PDB entry 7SK5 | electron microscopy, 4.00 A resolution | chains F and E of the 5 polymer chains in the assembly

# Chain F
Name: CID24 Fab heavy chain
Organism: Homo sapiens
Notes: antibody fragment or engineered binder
Chain sequence (238 residues; row label = number of the first residue in the row):
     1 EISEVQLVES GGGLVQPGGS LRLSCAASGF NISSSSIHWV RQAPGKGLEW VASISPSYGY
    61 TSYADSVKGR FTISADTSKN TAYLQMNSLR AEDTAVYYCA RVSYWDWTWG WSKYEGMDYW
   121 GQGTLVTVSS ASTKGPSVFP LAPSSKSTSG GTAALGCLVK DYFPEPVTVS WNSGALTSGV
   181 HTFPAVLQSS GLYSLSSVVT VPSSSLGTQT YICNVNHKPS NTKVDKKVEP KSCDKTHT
Disordered / not traced: 1-3, 146-152, 231-238
Disulfides: Cys25-Cys99, Cys157-Cys213

# Chain E
Name: CID24 Fab light chain
Organism: Homo sapiens
Notes: antibody fragment or engineered binder
Chain sequence (215 residues; each row starts with the number of its first residue):
     1 SDIQMTQSPS SLSASVGDRV TITCRASQSV SSAVAWYQQK PGKAPKLLIY SASSLYSGVP
    61 SRFSGSRSGT DFTLTISSLQ PEDFATYYCQ QSYYYPITFG QGTKVEIKRT VAAPSVFIFP
   121 PSDSQLKSGT ASVVCLLNNF YPREAKVQWK VDNALQSGNS QESVTEQDSK DSTYSLSSTL
   181 TLSKADYEKH KVYACEVTHQ GLSSPVTKSF NRGEC
Disordered / not traced: 1, 213-215
Disulfides: Cys24-Cys89, Cys135-Cys195

# Chain F / chain E interface
Residue-residue contacts (41):
  His38(F) - Tyr95(E)
  Gln42(F) - Gln39(E)  hydrogen bond
  Gly47(F) - Gln101(E)
  Leu48(F) - Phe99(E)  hydrophobic
  Trp50(F) - Pro96(E)  hydrophobic
  Trp50(F) - Ile97(E)
  Ser53(F) - Tyr95(E)
  Ser62(F) - Tyr95(E)
  Asp65(F) - Asp2(E)
  Lys113(F) - Tyr50(E)
  Lys113(F) - Ser51(E)
  Tyr114(F) - Ser31(E)
  Tyr114(F) - Ser32(E)
  Tyr114(F) - Ala33(E)  hydrophobic
  Tyr114(F) - Tyr50(E)
  Tyr114(F) - Ser51(E)  hydrogen bond (backbone-backbone)
  Met117(F) - Tyr37(E)  hydrogen bond (backbone-side chain)
  Met117(F) - Leu47(E)
  Trp120(F) - Tyr37(E)  hydrophobic
  Trp120(F) - Pro45(E)
  Gly121(F) - Ala44(E)
  Phe139(F) - Ser122(E)
  Phe139(F) - Ser124(E)
  Phe139(F) - Gln125(E)
  Pro140(F) - Ser122(E)
  Leu141(F) - Phe119(E)  hydrophobic
  Ala142(F) - Phe119(E)
  His181(F) - Asn138(E)  hydrogen bond
  His181(F) - Asp168(E)  salt bridge
  His181(F) - Ser175(E)  hydrogen bond
  Phe183(F) - Leu136(E)  hydrophobic
  Phe183(F) - Ser163(E)
  Phe183(F) - Ser175(E)
  Phe183(F) - Leu176(E)
  Phe183(F) - Ser177(E)
  Pro184(F) - Val164(E)
  Val186(F) - Gln161(E)
  Val186(F) - Ser163(E)
  Leu187(F) - Gln161(E)  hydrogen bond (backbone-side chain)
  Gln188(F) - Thr181(E)
  Val198(F) - Leu136(E)  hydrophobic
Also at the interface, not in a pair above, chain F (34 interface residues in all): Lys46, Tyr63, Ala64, Tyr98, Glu115, Gly116, Asp118, Ala154, Leu155, Leu158
Also at the interface, not in a pair above, chain E (39 interface residues in all): Lys43, Ser54, Tyr56, Tyr88, Gln90, Phe117, Val134, Asn139, Thr165

# Overview
34 residues of chain F face 39 of chain E across their interface; the contacts include 6 hydrogen bonds and 1
salt bridge. Polar contacts include His181(F)-Asp168(E), Gln42(F)-Gln39(E) and Met117(F)-Tyr37(E).
Chain F is CID24 Fab heavy chain and chain E is CID24 Fab light chain, both from Homo sapiens; the structure,
Cryo-EM structure of ACKR3 in complex with CXCL12 and an intracellular Fab, was determined by electron
microscopy (same publication as 7SK3, 7SK4, 7SK6, 7SK7, 7SK8 and 7SK9).
